PDB entry 8GIO | X-ray diffraction, 2.67 A resolution | chains C and J of the 6 polymer chains in the assembly

Chain C:
Name: Cyclic GMP-AMP synthase
Organism: Mus musculus
Notes: EC 2.7.7.86; fragment: catalytic domain, residues 147-507
Reference sequence: Q8C6L5 (CGAS_MOUSE); numbering as in UniProt (aligned over 147-507)
Chain sequence (364 residues; numbered 144 to 507; the number before each row is that of its first residue):
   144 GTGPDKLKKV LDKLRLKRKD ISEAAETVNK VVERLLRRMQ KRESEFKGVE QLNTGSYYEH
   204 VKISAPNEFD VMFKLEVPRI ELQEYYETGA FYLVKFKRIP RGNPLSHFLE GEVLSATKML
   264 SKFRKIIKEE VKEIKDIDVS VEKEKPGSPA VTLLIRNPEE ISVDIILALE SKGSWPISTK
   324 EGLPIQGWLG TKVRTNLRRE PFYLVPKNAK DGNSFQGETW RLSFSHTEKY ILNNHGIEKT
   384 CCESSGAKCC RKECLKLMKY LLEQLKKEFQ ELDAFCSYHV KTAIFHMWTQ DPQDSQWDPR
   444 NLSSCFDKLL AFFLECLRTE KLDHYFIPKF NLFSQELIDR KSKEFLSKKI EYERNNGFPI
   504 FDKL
Disordered / not traced: 144-147, 240-246, 252-255, 351-358, 507
Differences from the reference sequence: expression tag (144-146)
UniProt features mapped onto this chain:
  - region: Lys-372 to Lys-395 (DNA-binding)
  - motif: Leu-154 to Leu-159 (Nuclear export signal), Asp-281 to Ser-291 (Nuclear localization signal)
  - binding site (GTP): Thr-197, Asp-307, Arg-364 to Glu-371
  - binding site (ATP): Ser-199, Glu-371, Lys-402, Ser-420 to Lys-424
  - binding site (Mg(2+)): Glu-211, Asp-213, Asp-307
  - binding site (2',3'-cGAMP): Asp-213, Gly-290, Asp-307, Lys-350, Arg-364 to Ser-366
  - binding site (Zn(2+)): His-378, Cys-384, Cys-385, Cys-392
  - site: Arg-241 (Arginine-anchor), Asp-307, Ile-308 (Cleavage)
  - modified residue: Lys-156 (N6-lactoyllysine), Glu-176 (PolyADP-ribosyl glutamic acid), Ser-199 (Phosphoserine), Tyr-201 (Phosphotyrosine), Glu-272 (5-glutamyl polyglutamate), Ser-291 (Phosphoserine), Glu-302 (5-glutamyl glutamate), Lys-372 (N6-acetyllysine), Lys-382 (N6-acetyllysine), Lys-402 (N6-acetyllysine), Ser-420 (Phosphoserine), Lys-491 (N6-methyllysine)
  - lipidation (S-palmitoyl cysteine): Cys-392, Cys-393, Cys-459
  - cross-link (Glycyl lysine isopeptide (Lys-Gly)): Lys-217 (interchain with G-Cter in SUMO), Lys-271 (interchain with G-Cter in ubiquitin), Lys-335 (interchain with G-Cter in SUMO), Lys-372 (interchain with G-Cter in SUMO), Lys-382 (interchain with G-Cter in SUMO), Lys-399 (interchain with G-Cter in ubiquitin), Lys-402 (interchain with G-Cter in ubiquitin), Lys-409 (interchain with G-Cter in ubiquitin), Lys-410 (interchain with G-Cter in ubiquitin), Lys-464 (interchain with G-Cter in SUMO)
  - mutagenesis: Lys-156 (K156Q: Mimics lactylation; knockin mice show higher mortality following HSV-1 infection), Asn-172 (N172K: Induces alteration of the DNA-binding surface and leads to decreased synthesis of cyclic GMP-AMP (cGAMP); when associated with L-180), Glu-176 (E176A: Abolished poly-ADP-ribosylation by PARP1, stimulating interferon production in knockin mice), Arg-180 (R180L: Induces alteration of the DNA-binding surface and leads to decreased synthesis of cyclic GMP-AMP (cGAMP); when associated with K-182), Gly-198 (G198A: Abolishes stimulation of interferon production; when associated with A-199), Ser-199 (S199A: Abolishes stimulation of interferon production; when associated with A-199), Tyr-201 (Y201E: Phosphomimetic mutant; reduced translocation to the nucleus following treatment with etoposide), Glu-211 to Asp-213 (Abolished nucleotidyltransferase activity. Does not affect nuclear localization and tethering to chromatin), Glu-211 (E211A: Abolishes ability to promote type-I interferon production), Asp-213 (D213A: Abolishes ability to promote type-I interferon production), Lys-217 (K217R: Reduced sumoylation), Arg-222 (R222E: Impaired tethering to chromatin, leading to constitutive activation in the absence of DNA), 31 further mutagenesis entries in UniProt
Bound ions: Mn2+ site 1: Glu-211, Asp-213 (together with ATP); Mn2+ site 2: Glu-211, Asp-213, Asp-307 (together with ATP); Zn2+: His-378, Cys-384, Cys-385, Cys-392
Residues lining bound ligands: ATP (adenosine-5'-triphosphate): Gly-198, Ser-199, Glu-202, Lys-205, Glu-211, Asp-213, Arg-364, Ser-368, Glu-371, Lys-402, Ser-420, Tyr-421, Lys-424, His-467
Reported in the primary citation:
  - mutagenesis - E211Q/D213N: abolished catalytic activity
  - specificity-determining residues: His-467 (proposed by the authors, not directly observed)
  - mutagenesis - R364A (33-fold), H467A: decreased catalytic activity on ATP/GTP
  - mutagenesis - H467A (2-fold): increased catalytic activity on GTP/GTP
  - specificity-determining residues: Ile-309, Arg-364
  - mutagenesis - R364A (10-fold): decreased catalytic activity on GTP/GTP
  - mutagenesis - R364A (4-fold): increased catalytic activity on ATP/ATP

Chain J:
Molecule: Palindromic DNA18
Sequence (18 nucleotides; each row starts with the number of its first residue):
     1 ATCTGTACAT GTACAGAT

How chain C and chain J interact:
Residue-residue contacts (15):
  Lys-151(C) with DT2(J), phosphate contact
  Arg-161(C) with DA7(J), base contact; DC8(J), hydrogen bond to the base; DA9(J), sugar contact
  Ser-165(C) with DA9(J), hydrogen bond to the phosphate; DT10(J), hydrogen bond to the phosphate
  Ala-168(C) with DT10(J), phosphate contact; DG11(J), phosphate contact
  Asn-172(C) with DG11(J), hydrogen bond to the phosphate
  Asn-196(C) with DT12(J), hydrogen bond to the phosphate
  Tyr-200(C) with DT10(J), hydrogen bond to the phosphate; DG11(J), hydrogen bond to the phosphate
  Tyr-201(C) with DG11(J), phosphate contact; DT12(J), phosphate contact
  Lys-372(C) with DT12(J), salt bridge to the phosphate
Other interface residues (no listed pair), chain C (11 interface residues in all): Ile-164, Glu-169

Overview:
The interface between chain C and chain J involves 11 residues on one side and 7 on the other; the contacts
include 7 hydrogen bonds and 1 salt bridge. Polar contacts include Arg-161(C)/DC8(J), Ser-165(C)/DA9(J) and
Ser-165(C)/DT10(J). The paper reports that R364A and H467A of chain C reduce catalytic activity on ATP/GTP;
specificity determinants His-467(C), Ile-309(C) and Arg-364(C).
Here chain C is Cyclic GMP-AMP synthase (Mus musculus) and chain J is Palindromic DNA18. Entry 8GIO (Structure
of Ternary Complex of mouse cGAS with dsDNA and Bound ATP: with 10mM Mg2+ and ...) was determined by X-ray
diffraction (same publication as 7UUX, 7UXW, 7UYQ, 7UYZ, 7UZR, 7V0W and 14 further entries).
